7Q9B - chains AAA and BBB of the 10 polymer chains in the assembly; structure by X-ray diffraction, 3.24 A resolution.

[Chain AAA]
Name: MHC class I antigen
Organism: Homo sapiens
UniProt: U5YJM1 (U5YJM1_HUMAN); residues 1-275 here correspond to UniProt positions 25-299 (UniProt number = residue number + 24)
Amino-acid sequence (275 residues; each row starts with the number of its first residue):
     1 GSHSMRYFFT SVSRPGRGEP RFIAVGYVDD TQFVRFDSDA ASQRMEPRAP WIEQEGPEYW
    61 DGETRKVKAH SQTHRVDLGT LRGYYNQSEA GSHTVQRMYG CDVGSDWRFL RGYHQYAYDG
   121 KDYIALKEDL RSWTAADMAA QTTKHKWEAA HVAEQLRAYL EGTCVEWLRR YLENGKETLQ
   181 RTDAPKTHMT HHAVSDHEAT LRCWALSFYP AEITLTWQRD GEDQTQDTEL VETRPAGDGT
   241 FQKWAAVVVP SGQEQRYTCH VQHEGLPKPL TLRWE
Disulfides: Cys101-Cys164, Cys203-Cys259

[Chain BBB]
Name: Beta-2-microglobulin
Organism: Homo sapiens
UniProt: P61769 (B2MG_HUMAN); residues 1-99 here correspond to UniProt positions 21-119 (UniProt number = residue number + 20)
Amino-acid sequence (100 residues; row label = number of the first residue in the row; numbering starts at 0):
     0 MIQRTPKIQV YSRHPAENGK SNFLNCYVSG FHPSDIEVDL LKNGERIEKV EHSDLSFSKD
    60 WSFYLLYYTE FTPTEKDEYA CRVNHVTLSQ PKIVKWDRDM
Sequence notes: initiating methionine (0)
Disulfides: Cys25-Cys80
Swiss-Prot annotation at these positions:
  - modified residue: Gln2 (Pyrrolidone carboxylic acid)
  - glycosylation: Ile1 (N-linked (Glc) (glycation) isoleucine), Lys19 (N-linked (Glc) (glycation) lysine), Lys41 (N-linked (Glc) (glycation) lysine), Lys48 (N-linked (Glc) (glycation) lysine), Lys58 (N-linked (Glc) (glycation) lysine), Lys91 (N-linked (Glc) (glycation) lysine), Lys94 (N-linked (Glc) (glycation) lysine)

[How chain AAA and chain BBB interact]
Contacting residue pairs (59):
  Arg6(AAA) - Lys58(BBB)
  Phe8(AAA) - Ser55(BBB)
  Phe8(AAA) - Phe56(BBB)
  Phe9(AAA) - Phe56(BBB)
  Thr10(AAA) - Phe56(BBB)
  Thr10(AAA) - Phe62(BBB)
  Val12(AAA) - Ser33(BBB)
  Ile23(AAA) - Leu54(BBB)
  Val25(AAA) - Asp53(BBB)
  Tyr27(AAA) - Ser55(BBB)
  Tyr27(AAA) - Tyr63(BBB)  hydrogen bond
  Gln32(AAA) - Asp53(BBB)  hydrogen bond
  Arg35(AAA) - Asp53(BBB)  salt bridge
  Arg48(AAA) - Asp53(BBB)  salt bridge
  Thr94(AAA) - His31(BBB)
  Thr94(AAA) - Phe62(BBB)
  Gln96(AAA) - His31(BBB)  hydrogen bond
  Gln96(AAA) - Phe56(BBB)
  Gln96(AAA) - Trp60(BBB)  hydrogen bond (side chain-backbone)
  Gln96(AAA) - Phe62(BBB)
  Arg97(AAA) - Phe56(BBB)
  Met98(AAA) - Phe56(BBB)  hydrophobic
  Met98(AAA) - Lys58(BBB)
  Gln115(AAA) - Trp60(BBB)
  Tyr116(AAA) - Trp60(BBB)
  Ala117(AAA) - Trp60(BBB)
  Asp119(AAA) - Met0(BBB)
  Asp119(AAA) - Ile1(BBB)
  Asp119(AAA) - His31(BBB)
  Gly120(AAA) - Ile1(BBB)
  Gly120(AAA) - Arg3(BBB)
  Gly120(AAA) - His31(BBB)
  Lys121(AAA) - Ile1(BBB)
  Asp122(AAA) - Trp60(BBB)  hydrogen bond
  Thr190(AAA) - Asp98(BBB)  hydrogen bond
  Arg202(AAA) - Asp98(BBB)  hydrogen bond (side chain-backbone)
  Arg202(AAA) - Met99(BBB)
  Trp204(AAA) - Asp98(BBB)
  Trp204(AAA) - Met99(BBB)
  Leu206(AAA) - Pro14(BBB)
  Val231(AAA) - Gln8(BBB)
  Glu232(AAA) - Lys6(BBB)  salt bridge
  Glu232(AAA) - Gln8(BBB)  hydrogen bond (backbone-side chain)
  Glu232(AAA) - Ser28(BBB)  hydrogen bond
  Arg234(AAA) - Gln8(BBB)
  Arg234(AAA) - Tyr10(BBB)
  Arg234(AAA) - Tyr26(BBB)
  Arg234(AAA) - Met99(BBB)  hydrogen bond (side chain-backbone)
  Pro235(AAA) - Tyr10(BBB)  hydrogen bond (backbone-side chain)
  Pro235(AAA) - Tyr26(BBB)
  Pro235(AAA) - Leu65(BBB)  hydrophobic
  Ala236(AAA) - Arg12(BBB)  hydrogen bond (backbone-side chain)
  Ala236(AAA) - Asn24(BBB)  hydrogen bond (backbone-side chain)
  Gly237(AAA) - Arg12(BBB)  hydrogen bond (backbone-side chain)
  Gly237(AAA) - Leu65(BBB)
  Gln242(AAA) - Tyr10(BBB)
  Gln242(AAA) - Ser11(BBB)
  Gln242(AAA) - Arg12(BBB)
  Trp244(AAA) - Met99(BBB)  hydrogen bond (side chain-backbone)
Interface residues without a listed pair, chain AAA (36 interface residues in all): Thr233, Asp238
Interface residues without a listed pair, chain BBB (29 interface residues in all): His13, Pro32, Asp34, Asp59

[Summary]
The interface between chain AAA and chain BBB involves 36 residues on one side and 29 on the other; the
contacts include 15 hydrogen bonds and 3 salt bridges. Polar pairs include Arg35(AAA)-Asp53(BBB),
Arg48(AAA)-Asp53(BBB) and Glu232(AAA)-Lys6(BBB).
Here chain AAA is MHC class I antigen and chain BBB is Beta-2-microglobulin, both from Homo sapiens. Entry
7Q9B (MHC Class I A02 Allele presenting EAAGIGILTV, in complex with Mel8 TCR) was determined by X-ray
diffraction together with 7ZUC, 7Q98, 7Q99 and 7Q9A from the same study.
